PDB entry 3AN2 | X-ray diffraction, 3.60 A resolution | chains C and I of the 10 polymer chains in the assembly

== Chain C ==
Name: Histone H2A type 1-B/E
Organism: Homo sapiens
UniProtKB: P04908 (H2A1B_HUMAN); residues 0-129 here correspond to UniProt positions 1-130 (UniProt number = residue number + 1)
Sequence (133 residues; each row starts with the number of its first residue; numbers below 1 keep their minus sign (Gly-3 is residue -3)):
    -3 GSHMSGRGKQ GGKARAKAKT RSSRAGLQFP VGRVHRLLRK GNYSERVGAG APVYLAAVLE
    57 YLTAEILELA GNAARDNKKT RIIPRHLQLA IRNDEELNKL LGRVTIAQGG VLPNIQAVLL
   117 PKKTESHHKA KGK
Disordered / not traced: -3 to 15, 113-129
Construct notes: expression tag (-3 to -1)
Curated features (UniProtKB/Swiss-Prot):
  - modified residue: Ser1 (N-acetylserine), Arg3 (Citrulline), Lys5 (N6-(2-hydroxyisobutyryl)lysine), Lys9 (N6-(2-hydroxyisobutyryl)lysine), Lys13 (N6-(beta-hydroxybutyryl)lysine), Lys36 (N6-(2-hydroxyisobutyryl)lysine), Lys74 (N6-(2-hydroxyisobutyryl)lysine), Lys75 (N6-(2-hydroxyisobutyryl)lysine), Lys95 (N6-(2-hydroxyisobutyryl)lysine), Gln104 (N5-methylglutamine), Lys118 (N6-(2-hydroxyisobutyryl)lysine), Lys119 (N6-crotonyllysine), Thr120 (Phosphothreonine), Lys125 (N6-crotonyllysine)
  - cross-link (Glycyl lysine isopeptide (Lys-Gly)): Lys13 (interchain with G-Cter in ubiquitin), Lys15 (interchain with G-Cter in ubiquitin), Lys119 (interchain with G-Cter in ubiquitin)

== Chain I ==
Molecule: 147 mer DNA
Sequence (147 nucleotides; numbered -73 to 73; the number before each row is that of its first residue; numbers below 1 keep their minus sign (DA-73 is residue -73)):
   -73 ATCCTTCGTT GGAAACGGGA TTTCTTCATT TCATGCTAGA CAGAAGAATT CTCAGTAACT
   -13 TCTTTGTGCT GGTAACCAGC ACAAAGAAGT TACTGAGAAT TCTTCTGTCT AGCATGAAAT
    47 GAAGAAATCC CGTTTCCAAC GAAGGAT
Disordered / not traced: -73 to -61, 61-73

== Chain C / chain I interface ==
Residue-residue contacts - 10 pairs, chain C then chain I:
  Thr16(C) with DT-43(I), phosphate contact
  Arg17(C) with DT-43(I), salt bridge to the phosphate
  Arg20(C) with DC-42(I), salt bridge to the phosphate
  Gly28(C) with DT-44(I), phosphate contact
  Arg29(C) with DT-44(I), salt bridge to the phosphate
  Arg32(C) with DT-44(I), salt bridge to the phosphate
  Arg42(C) with DA-36(I), phosphate contact; DG-35(I), sugar contact
  Arg77(C) with DG-55(I), hydrogen bond to the phosphate; DA-54(I), salt bridge to the phosphate

== Overview ==
The interface between chain C and chain I involves 8 residues on one side and 7 on the other; the contacts
include 1 hydrogen bond and 5 salt bridges. Among the polar pairs are Arg77(C)-DG-55(I), Arg17(C)-DT-43(I) and
Arg20(C)-DC-42(I).
Chain C is Histone H2A type 1-B/E (Homo sapiens) and chain I is 147 mer DNA; the structure, The structure of
the centromeric nucleosome containing CENP-A, was determined by X-ray diffraction.
